Entry 9RAU (X-ray diffraction, 1.77 A resolution); this record covers chains A and D of the 4 polymer chains in the assembly.

# Chain A (and D)
Protein: NADP-dependent glyceraldehyde-3-phosphate dehydrogenase
From: Streptococcus pyogenes
Notes: chain D of this document is another copy of the same molecule, construct and numbering; everything in this record applies to it too
UniProt: A0A4U9C786 (A0A4U9C786_STRPY); residue numbers follow UniProt; this construct covers 1-475
Chain sequence (496 residues; row label = number of the first residue in the row; numbers below 1 keep their minus sign (Ala-20 is residue -20)):
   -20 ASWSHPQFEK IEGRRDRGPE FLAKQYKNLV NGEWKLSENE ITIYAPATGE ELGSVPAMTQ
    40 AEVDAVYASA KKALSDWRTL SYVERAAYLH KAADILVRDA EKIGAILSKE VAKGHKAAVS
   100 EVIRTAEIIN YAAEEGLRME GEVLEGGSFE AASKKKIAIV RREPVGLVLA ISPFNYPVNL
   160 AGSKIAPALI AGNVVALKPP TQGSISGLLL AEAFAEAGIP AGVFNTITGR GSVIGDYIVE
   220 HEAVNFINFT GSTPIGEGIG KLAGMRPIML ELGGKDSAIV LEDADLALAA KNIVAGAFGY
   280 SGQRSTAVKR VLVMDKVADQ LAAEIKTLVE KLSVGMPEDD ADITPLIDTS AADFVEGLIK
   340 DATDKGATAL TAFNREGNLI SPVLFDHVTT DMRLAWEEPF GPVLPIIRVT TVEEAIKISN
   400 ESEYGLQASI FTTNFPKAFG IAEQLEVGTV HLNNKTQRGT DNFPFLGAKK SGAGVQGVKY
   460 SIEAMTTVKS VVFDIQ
Not modelled in the structure: -20 to 1 (chain D: -20 to 0)
Construct notes: expression tag (-20 to 0); conflict Leu1 (Met in A0A4U9C786), Thr58 (Ala in A0A4U9C786), Ser284 (Cys in A0A4U9C786)
Small-molecule neighbours: pyrimidin-5-amine (T5V): Phe153, Gly230, Ser231, Leu251, Gly252, Glu377, Phe379

# Chain A / chain D interface
Contacting residue pairs (53; chain A residue first):
  Thr58(A) - Lys133(D)  hydrogen bond (backbone-side chain)
  Ser60(A) - Gly126(D)
  Ser60(A) - Ala130(D)
  Ser60(A) - Lys133(D)
  Tyr61(A) - Gly126(D)  hydrogen bond (backbone-backbone)
  Val62(A) - Gly126(D)  hydrogen bond (backbone-backbone)
  Val62(A) - Ser127(D)
  Val62(A) - Phe128(D)
  Val62(A) - Glu129(D)
  Val62(A) - Ala130(D)
  Glu63(A) - Ala130(D)
  Leu116(A) - Ser127(D)  hydrogen bond (backbone-side chain)
  Glu119(A) - Glu121(D)
  Glu119(A) - Val122(D)
  Glu119(A) - Leu123(D)
  Gly120(A) - Glu121(D)
  Gly120(A) - Val122(D)  hydrogen bond (backbone-backbone)
  Glu121(A) - Glu119(D)
  Glu121(A) - Gly120(D)
  Glu121(A) - Glu121(D)
  Glu121(A) - Val122(D)
  Val122(A) - Glu119(D)
  Val122(A) - Gly120(D)  hydrogen bond (backbone-backbone)
  Val122(A) - Glu121(D)
  Val122(A) - Val122(D)  hydrophobic
  Val122(A) - Ile138(D)  hydrophobic
  Val122(A) - Arg140(D)
  Leu123(A) - Glu119(D)
  Glu124(A) - Arg140(D)  salt bridge
  Gly126(A) - Ser60(D)
  Gly126(A) - Tyr61(D)
  Gly126(A) - Val62(D)  hydrogen bond (backbone-backbone)
  Ser127(A) - Val62(D)
  Ser127(A) - Leu116(D)  hydrogen bond (side chain-backbone)
  Ser127(A) - Arg117(D)
  Phe128(A) - Val62(D)
  Glu129(A) - Val62(D)
  Ala130(A) - Ser60(D)
  Ala130(A) - Val62(D)
  Ala130(A) - Glu63(D)
  Lys133(A) - Thr58(D)  hydrogen bond (side chain-backbone)
  Lys133(A) - Ser60(D)
  Ile136(A) - Arg140(D)
  Ile138(A) - Val122(D)  hydrophobic
  Ile138(A) - Ile138(D)  hydrophobic
  Arg140(A) - Val122(D)
  Arg140(A) - Glu124(D)  salt bridge
  Arg140(A) - Ile474(D)
  Thr412(A) - Thr412(D)
  Phe414(A) - Phe414(D)  hydrophobic
  Phe414(A) - Pro415(D)  hydrophobic
  Pro415(A) - Phe414(D)  hydrophobic
  Ile474(A) - Arg140(D)
Also at the interface, not in a pair above, chain A (29 interface residues in all): Leu59, Arg117, Met118, Val139
Also at the interface, not in a pair above, chain D (29 interface residues in all): Leu59, Met118, Ile136, Val139

# In short
The chain A/chain D interface involves 29 residues from each chain; the contacts include 9 hydrogen bonds and
2 salt bridges. Among the polar pairs are Glu124(A)-Arg140(D), Thr58(A)-Lys133(D) and Leu116(A)-Ser127(D).
Ligands of chain A: pyrimidin-5-amine.
Chain A and chain D are both NADP-dependent glyceraldehyde-3-phosphate dehydrogenase (Streptococcus pyogenes);
the structure, Streptococcus pyogenes GapN in complex with pyrimidine-5-amine, was determined by X-ray
diffraction, deposited together with 9RAS, 9RAV, 9RAZ, 9RB1 and 8QHN.
